9CQ4 - chains C and F of the 12 polymer chains in the assembly; structure by electron microscopy, 3.27 A resolution.

== Chain C ==
Name: OKT3 Fab heavy chain
Organism: Mus musculus
Notes: antibody fragment or engineered binder
Amino-acid sequence (238 residues; each row starts with the number of its first residue):
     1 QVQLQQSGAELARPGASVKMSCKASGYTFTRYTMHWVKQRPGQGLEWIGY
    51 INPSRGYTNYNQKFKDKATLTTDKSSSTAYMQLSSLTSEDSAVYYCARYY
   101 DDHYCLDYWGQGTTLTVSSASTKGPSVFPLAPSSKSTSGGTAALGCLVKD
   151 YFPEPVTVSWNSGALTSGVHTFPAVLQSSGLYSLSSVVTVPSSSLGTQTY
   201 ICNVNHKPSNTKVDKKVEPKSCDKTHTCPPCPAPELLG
Disordered / not traced: 120-238
Disulfides: C22-C96

== Chain F ==
Name: T-cell surface glycoprotein CD3 epsilon chain
Organism: Homo sapiens
Reference sequence: P07766 (CD3E_HUMAN); numbering as in UniProt (aligned over 1-207)
Amino-acid sequence (210 residues; each row starts with the number of its first residue):
     1 MQSGTHWRVLGLCLLSVGVWGQDGNEEMGGITQTPYKVSISGTTVILTCP
    51 QYPGSEILWQHNDKNIGGDEDDKNIGSDEDHLSLKEFSELEQSGYYVCYP
   101 RGSKPEDANFYLYLRARVCENCMEMDVMSVATIVIVDICITGGLLLLVYY
   151 WSKNRKAKAKPVTRGAGAGGRQRGQNKERPPPVPNPDYEPIRKGQRDLYS
   201 GLNQRRIGSG
Disordered / not traced: 1-32, 157-210
Construct notes: expression tag (208-210)
Disulfides: C49-C98, C119-C122

== Interface between chain C and chain F ==
Residue-residue contacts - 14 pairs, chain C then chain F:
  T30(C) with D69(F), hydrogen bond
  T33(C) with R101(F)
  Y50(C) with E56(F), hydrogen bond; R101(F)
  N52(C) with E56(F), hydrogen bond
  S54(C) with D69(F), hydrogen bond
  R55(C) with S77(F)
  Y57(C) with S55(F); E56(F)
  Y99(C) with G102(F)
  D101(C) with R101(F), salt bridge
  Y104(C) with G102(F); K104(F); P105(F)
Interface residues without a listed pair, chain C (11 interface residues in all): R31
Interface residues without a listed pair, chain F (11 interface residues in all): L58, G68, S103

== Overview ==
The chain C/chain F interface involves 11 residues from each chain, with 4 hydrogen bonds and 1 salt bridge.
Among the polar pairs are D101(C)-R101(F), T30(C)-D69(F) and Y50(C)-E56(F).
Here chain C is OKT3 Fab heavy chain (Mus musculus) and chain F is T-cell surface glycoprotein CD3 epsilon
chain (Homo sapiens). Entry 9CQ4 (G115 gamma delta TCR/CD3 complex bound by OKT3 Fab) was determined by
electron microscopy, deposited together with 9CQ7, 9CQ8 and 9CQL.
